Entry 8YS5 (electron microscopy, 2.95 A resolution); this record covers chains A and H of the 8 polymer chains in the assembly.

# Chain A
Protein: 2-oxoglutarate synthase subunit alpha
Source organism: Helicobacter pylori
Reference sequence: A0A2T6W5S4 (A0A2T6W5S4_HELPX); residues 1-375 here = UniProt positions 1-375
Amino-acid sequence (375 residues; each row starts with the number of its first residue):
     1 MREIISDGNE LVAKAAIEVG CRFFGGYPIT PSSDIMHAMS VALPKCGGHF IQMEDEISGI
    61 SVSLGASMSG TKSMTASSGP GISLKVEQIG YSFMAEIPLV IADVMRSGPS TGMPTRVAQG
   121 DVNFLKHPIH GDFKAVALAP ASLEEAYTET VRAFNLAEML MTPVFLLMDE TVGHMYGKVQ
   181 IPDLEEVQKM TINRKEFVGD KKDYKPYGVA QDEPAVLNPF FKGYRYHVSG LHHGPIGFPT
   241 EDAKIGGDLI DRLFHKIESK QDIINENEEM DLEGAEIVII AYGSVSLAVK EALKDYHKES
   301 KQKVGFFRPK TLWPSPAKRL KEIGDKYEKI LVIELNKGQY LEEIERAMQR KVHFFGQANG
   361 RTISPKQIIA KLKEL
Not modelled in the structure: 375
Ligand contacts: thiamine diphosphate: P28, I29, P80, R106, T111

# Chain H
Protein: 2-oxoglutarate ferredoxin oxidoreductase subunit beta
Source organism: Helicobacter pylori
Notes: EC 1.2.7.3
Reference sequence: A0A024BZG2 (A0A024BZG2_HELPX); residues 1-273 here = UniProt positions 1-273
Amino-acid sequence (273 residues; each row starts with the number of its first residue):
     1 MAFNYDEYLR VDKIPTLWCW GCGDGVILKS IIRTIDALGW KMDDVCLVSG IGCSGRMSSY
    61 VNCNTVHTTH GRAVAYATGI KMANPSKHVI VVSGDGDGFA IGGNHTMHAC RRNIDLNFIL
   121 VNNFIYGLTN SQTSPTTPNG MWTVTAQWGN IDNQFDPCAL TTAAGASFVA RESVLDPQKL
   181 EKVLKEGFSH KGFSFFDVHS NCHINLGRKN KMGEASQMLK WMESRLVSKR QFEAMSPEER
   241 VDKFPTGVLR HDTDRKEYCE AYQEIIEKAQ GKQ
Differences from the reference sequence: conflict R250 (Lys in A0A024BZG2)
Bound ions: 4Fe-4S cluster Fe: C19, C22, C53, C202; Mg2+: D95, N123, I125 (together with thiamine diphosphate)
Ligand contacts:
  - 4Fe-4S cluster (SF4): W18, C19, C22, C53, N123, G127, N201, C202, H203, I204, N205
  - thiamine diphosphate (TPP): I51, G52, C53, S54, H70, G94, D95, G96, D97, N123, I125, Y126, G127, L128, T129

# Interface between chain A and chain H
Residue-residue contacts - 59 pairs, chain A then chain H:
  V41(A) with Q270(H)
  P44(A) with Y262(H); A269(H), hydrophobic
  K45(A) with Q270(H)
  G48(A) with Y262(H); I266(H)
  H49(A) with M82(H); Y262(H)
  F50(A) with Y262(H), hydrogen bond (backbone-side chain)
  I51(A) with M82(H), hydrophobic
  Q52(A) with R112(H)
  M53(A) with R112(H)
  E54(A) with N104(H); H105(H), salt bridge; H108(H); R112(H), salt bridge
  D55(A) with H105(H)
  I57(A) with R72(H)
  S58(A) with H105(H), hydrogen bond
  S61(A) with A75(H); Y76(H)
  V62(A) with A75(H); G79(H)
  L64(A) with Y76(H)
  G65(A) with Y76(H); I80(H)
  A66(A) with G79(H)
  M68(A) with V66(H), hydrophobic; I80(H), hydrophobic
  S69(A) with I80(H); N84(H)
  Q88(A) with T69(H), hydrogen bond; R72(H); Y76(H), hydrogen bond
  Y91(A) with H67(H), hydrogen bond (side chain-backbone); T69(H); Y76(H)
  F220(A) with C46(H), hydrophobic; N64(H); V66(H), hydrophobic
  F221(A) with D43(H); D44(H); C46(H), hydrophobic; N64(H); N84(H); K87(H)
  Y224(A) with N64(H)
  R225(A) with D43(H), salt bridge; N62(H), hydrogen bond; C63(H)
  Y226(A) with T65(H)
  H227(A) with S58(H); T65(H), hydrogen bond; H67(H)
  V228(A) with T65(H), hydrogen bond (backbone-backbone); V66(H), hydrophobic; H67(H), hydrogen bond (backbone-backbone)
  S229(A) with H67(H)
  F238(A) with R10(H)
Other interface residues (no listed pair), chain A (38 interface residues in all): F23, G47, T71, E87, G223, G230, L231
Other interface residues (no listed pair), chain H (35 interface residues in all): K13, M42, V45, T68, A83, P85, Y258

# Summary
38 residues of chain A face 35 of chain H across their interface, with 9 hydrogen bonds and 3 salt bridges.
Polar contacts include E54(A)-H105(H), E54(A)-R112(H) and R225(A)-D43(H). Chain A binds thiamine diphosphate.
Bound to chain H: 4Fe-4S cluster and thiamine diphosphate.
Here chain A is 2-oxoglutarate synthase subunit alpha and chain H is 2-oxoglutarate ferredoxin oxidoreductase
subunit beta, both from Helicobacter pylori. Entry 8YS5 (Cryo-EM structure of the Helicobacter pylori OorDABC
complex in the apo-form) was determined by electron microscopy (same publication as 8YS6).
